6C23 - chains A and E of the 12 polymer chains in the assembly; structure by electron microscopy, 3.90 A resolution.

Chain A:
Protein: Polycomb protein SUZ12
Organism: Homo sapiens
UniProtKB: Q15022 (SUZ12_HUMAN); numbering as in UniProt (aligned over 1-739)
Sequence (739 residues; numbered 1 to 739; the number before each row is that of its first residue):
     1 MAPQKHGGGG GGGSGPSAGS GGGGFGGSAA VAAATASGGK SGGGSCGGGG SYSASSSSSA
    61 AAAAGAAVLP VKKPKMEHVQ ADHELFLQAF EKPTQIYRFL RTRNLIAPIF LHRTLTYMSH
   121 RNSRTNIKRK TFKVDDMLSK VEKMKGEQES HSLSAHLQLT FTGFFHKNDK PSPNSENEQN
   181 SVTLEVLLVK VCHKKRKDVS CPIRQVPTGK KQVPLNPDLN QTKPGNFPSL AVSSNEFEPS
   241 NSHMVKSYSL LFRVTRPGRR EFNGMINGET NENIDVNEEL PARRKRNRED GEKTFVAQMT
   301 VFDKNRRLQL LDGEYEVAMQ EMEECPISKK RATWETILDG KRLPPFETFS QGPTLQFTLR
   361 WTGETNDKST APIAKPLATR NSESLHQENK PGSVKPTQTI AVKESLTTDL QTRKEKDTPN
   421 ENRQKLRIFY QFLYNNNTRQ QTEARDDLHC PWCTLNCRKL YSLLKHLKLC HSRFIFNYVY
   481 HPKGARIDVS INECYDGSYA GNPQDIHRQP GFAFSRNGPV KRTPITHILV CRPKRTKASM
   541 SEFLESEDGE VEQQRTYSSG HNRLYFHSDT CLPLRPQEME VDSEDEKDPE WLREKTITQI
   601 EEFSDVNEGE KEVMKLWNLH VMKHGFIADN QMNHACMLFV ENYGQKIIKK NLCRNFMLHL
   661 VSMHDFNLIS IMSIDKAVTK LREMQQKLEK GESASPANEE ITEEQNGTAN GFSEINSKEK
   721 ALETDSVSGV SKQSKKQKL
Disordered / not traced: 1-425, 549-739
Disulfide bonds: Cys450-Cys453

Chain E:
Protein: Protein Jumonji
Organism: Homo sapiens
UniProtKB: Q92833 (JARD2_HUMAN), isoform Q92833-2; residues 106-450 here correspond to UniProt positions 68-412 (UniProt number = residue number - 38)
Sequence (348 residues; row label = number of the first residue in the row):
   103 SNARKRPRLQ AQRKFAQSQP NSPSTTPVKI VEPLLPPPAT QISDLSKRKP KTEDFLTFLC
   163 LRGSPALPNS MVYFGSSQDE EEVEEEDDET EDVKTATNNA SSSCQSTPRK GKTHKHVHNG
   223 HVFNGSSRST REKEPVQKHK SKEATPAKEK HSDHRADSRR EQASANHPAA APSTGSSAKG
   283 LAATHHHPPL HRSAQDLRKQ VSKVNGVTRM SSLGAGVTSA KKMREVRPSP SKTVKYTATV
   343 TKGAVTYTKA KRELVKDTKP NHHKPSSAVN HTISGKTESS NAKTRKQVLS LGGASKSTGP
   403 AVNGLKVSGR LNPKSCTKEV GGRQLREGLQ LREGLRNSKR RLEEAHQA
Disordered / not traced: 103-139, 167-450
Differences from the reference sequence: expression tag (103-105)

Chain A / chain E interface:
Residue-residue contacts (17; chain A residue first):
  Phe429(A) - Pro140(E)  hydrophobic
  Tyr430(A) - Ile144(E)  hydrophobic
  Phe432(A) - Leu147(E)  hydrophobic
  Phe432(A) - Arg150(E)
  Gln441(A) - Asp146(E)
  Glu443(A) - Pro140(E)
  Glu443(A) - Ala141(E)
  Glu443(A) - Thr142(E)
  Ala444(A) - Pro140(E)
  Ala444(A) - Ala141(E)
  Ala444(A) - Thr142(E)
  Ala444(A) - Gln143(E)
  Ala444(A) - Ile144(E)  hydrogen bond (backbone-backbone)
  Asp446(A) - Gln143(E)
  Pro451(A) - Ile144(E)  hydrophobic
  Pro451(A) - Leu147(E)
  Trp452(A) - Leu147(E)  hydrophobic
Other interface residues (no listed pair), chain A (10 interface residues in all): Arg445
Other interface residues (no listed pair), chain E (9 interface residues in all): Ser166

Summary:
Chain A and chain E form an interface of 10 and 9 residues respectively; the contacts include 1 hydrogen bond.
Its one hydrogen bond, Ala444(A)-Ile144(E), is backbone to backbone.
Here chain A is Polycomb protein SUZ12 and chain E is Protein Jumonji, both from Homo sapiens. Entry 6C23
(Cryo-EM structure of PRC2 bound to cofactors AEBP2 and JARID2 in the Compact Active State) was determined by
electron microscopy (same publication as 6C24).
